3ZQ0 - chains B and C of the 21 polymer chains in the assembly; structure by electron microscopy, 9.20 A resolution (very low resolution: no residue pairs are listed; an interface is given only as per-side residue counts).

# Chain B (and C)
Protein: 60 kDa chaperonin
Organism: Escherichia coli BL21
Notes: chain C of this document is another copy of the same molecule, construct and numbering; everything in this record applies to it too
UniProtKB: P0A6F5 (CH60_ECOLI); residue numbers follow UniProt; this construct covers 2-525
Amino-acid sequence (524 residues; row label = number of the first residue in the row):
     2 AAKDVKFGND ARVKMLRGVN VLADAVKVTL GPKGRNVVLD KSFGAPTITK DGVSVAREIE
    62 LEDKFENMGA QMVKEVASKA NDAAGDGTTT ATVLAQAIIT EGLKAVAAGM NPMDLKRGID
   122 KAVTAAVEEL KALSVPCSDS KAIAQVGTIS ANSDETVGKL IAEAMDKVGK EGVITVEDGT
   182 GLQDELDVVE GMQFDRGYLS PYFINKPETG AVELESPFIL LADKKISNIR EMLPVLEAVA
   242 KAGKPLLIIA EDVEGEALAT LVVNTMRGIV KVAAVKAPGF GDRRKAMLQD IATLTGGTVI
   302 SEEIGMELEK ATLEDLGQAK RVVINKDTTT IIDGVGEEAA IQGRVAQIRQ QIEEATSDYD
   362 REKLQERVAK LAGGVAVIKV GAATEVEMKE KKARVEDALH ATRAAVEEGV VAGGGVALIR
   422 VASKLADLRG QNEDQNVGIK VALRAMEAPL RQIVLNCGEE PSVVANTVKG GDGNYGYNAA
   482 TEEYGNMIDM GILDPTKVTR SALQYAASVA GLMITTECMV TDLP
Bound ions: Mg2+: Asp87, Ser151 (together with ADP)
Residues lining bound ligands: ADP (adenosine-5'-diphosphate): Thr30, Leu31, Gly32, Pro33, Lys51, Asp87, Gly88, Thr89, Thr90, Thr91, Ile150, Ser151, Ser154, Gly414, Gly415, Gly416, Ile454, Tyr478, Asn479, Ala480, Ala481, Met488, Ile493, Asp495
Reported in the primary citation:
  - mutagenesis - D398A: abolished catalytic activity on ATP (citing earlier work)

# Chain B / chain C interface
At this resolution (9 A) residue pairs are not listed: 40 residues of chain B and 36 of chain C lie at the interface.

# Overview
The interface between chain B and chain C involves 40 residues on one side and 36 on the other. Chain B binds
ADP. The Mg2+ site is built by Asp87(B) and Ser151(B). From the paper: D398A of chain B abolishes catalytic
activity on ATP.
Chain B and chain C are both 60 kDa chaperonin (Escherichia coli BL21); the structure, Visualizing GroEL-ES in
the Act of Encapsulating a Non-Native Substrate Protein, was determined by electron microscopy (same
publication as 3ZPZ and 3ZQ1).
